7R5Z - chains A and B of the 3 polymer chains in the assembly; structure by X-ray diffraction, 1.75 A resolution.

# Chain A (and B)
Protein: Dirigent protein
From: Oryza sativa
Notes: chain B of this document is another copy of the same molecule, construct and numbering; everything in this record applies to it too
Reference sequence: Q306J3 (Q306J3_ORYSJ); numbering as in UniProt (aligned over 5-159)
Sequence (161 residues; each row starts with the number of its first residue; numbers below 1 keep their minus sign (Gly-1 is residue -1)):
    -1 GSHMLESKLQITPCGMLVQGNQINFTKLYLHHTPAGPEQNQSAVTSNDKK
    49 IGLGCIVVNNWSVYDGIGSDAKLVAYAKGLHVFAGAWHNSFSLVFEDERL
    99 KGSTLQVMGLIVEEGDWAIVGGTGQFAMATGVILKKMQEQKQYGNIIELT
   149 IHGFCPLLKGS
Unresolved in the structure: -1 to 13, 156-159 (chain B: -1 to 5)
Differences from the reference sequence: expression tag (-1 to 4); engineered mutation Ile49 (Thr in Q306J3)
Metal / ion sites: Ca2+: Val118 (shared with Val118(B) of chain B; 1 residue of chain C)
What the authors report for this chain:
  - self-association interface (contacts with another copy of this molecule): Lys6 to Thr10, Gln20 to Thr24

# Interface between chain A and chain B
Contacting residue pairs - 76 pairs, chain A then chain B:
  Leu15(A) - Met14(B)
  Val16(A) - Gly13(B)
  Val16(A) - Met14(B)  hydrogen bond (backbone-backbone)
  Gln17(A) - Cys12(B)
  Gly18(A) - Pro11(B)
  Gly18(A) - Cys12(B)  hydrogen bond (backbone-backbone)
  Asn19(A) - Ile9(B)
  Asn19(A) - Thr10(B)
  Asn19(A) - Pro11(B)
  Gln20(A) - Gln8(B)
  Gln20(A) - Ile9(B)
  Gln20(A) - Thr10(B)  hydrogen bond (backbone-backbone)
  Gln20(A) - Cys12(B)
  Gln20(A) - Leu156(B)
  Ile21(A) - Leu7(B)  hydrophobic
  Ile21(A) - Gln8(B)
  Asn22(A) - Lys6(B)
  Asn22(A) - Leu7(B)
  Asn22(A) - Gln8(B)  hydrogen bond (backbone-backbone)
  Phe23(A) - Lys6(B)
  Phe23(A) - Leu7(B)  hydrophobic
  Thr24(A) - Lys6(B)  hydrogen bond (backbone-backbone)
  Thr43(A) - Val42(B)
  Asp46(A) - Ser40(B)  hydrogen bond
  Ile49(A) - Gln37(B)
  Ile49(A) - Gln39(B)
  Ile49(A) - Ser40(B)
  Leu51(A) - Asn38(B)
  Leu51(A) - Gln39(B)
  Leu51(A) - Ser40(B)
  Leu51(A) - Val56(B)
  Leu51(A) - Asn58(B)
  Gly52(A) - Val42(B)
  Gly52(A) - Val56(B)
  Ile54(A) - Val42(B)  hydrophobic
  Ile54(A) - Ile54(B)  hydrophobic
  Val80(A) - Gly77(B)
  Phe81(A) - Val56(B)
  Ala82(A) - Val56(B)  hydrophobic
  Ala82(A) - Asn57(B)
  Ala82(A) - Asn58(B)
  Ala82(A) - Lys76(B)  hydrogen bond (backbone-side chain)
  Ala82(A) - Gly77(B)
  Ala84(A) - Lys76(B)
  His86(A) - Lys76(B)
  His86(A) - Gly77(B)
  His86(A) - Ser88(B)  hydrogen bond
  His86(A) - Phe89(B)
  His86(A) - Ser90(B)  hydrogen bond
  His86(A) - Gln104(B)
  Leu98(A) - Leu7(B)  hydrophobic
  Met106(A) - Ser88(B)  hydrogen bond
  Met106(A) - Phe89(B)
  Met106(A) - Gln104(B)
  Met106(A) - Val105(B)
  Met106(A) - Met106(B)  hydrophobic
  Met106(A) - Val118(B)  hydrophobic
  Gly107(A) - Ser90(B)
  Gly107(A) - Gln104(B)
  Leu108(A) - Ser90(B)
  Leu108(A) - Val92(B)  hydrophobic
  Asp114(A) - Thr121(B)
  Asp114(A) - Gly122(B)
  Trp115(A) - Thr121(B)
  Ala116(A) - Gln104(B)
  Ala116(A) - Gly120(B)
  Ala116(A) - Thr121(B)
  Val118(A) - Val118(B)
  Gln123(A) - Ile9(B)
  Thr128(A) - Met126(B)
  Gly129(A) - Met126(B)
  Val130(A) - Gly120(B)
  Val130(A) - Ala125(B)  hydrophobic
  Phe152(A) - Cys12(B)
  Phe152(A) - Met14(B)  hydrophobic
  Phe152(A) - Leu156(B)  hydrophobic
Other interface residues (no listed pair), chain A (39 interface residues in all): Met14, Ser44, Leu78, Gly83, Arg97
Other interface residues (no listed pair), chain B (38 interface residues in all): Leu15, Thr43, Leu78, Gly119

# In short
39 residues of chain A face 38 of chain B across their interface; the contacts include 10 hydrogen bonds.
Among the polar pairs are Asp46(A)-Ser40(B), Ala82(A)-Lys76(B) and His86(A)-Ser88(B). The paper reports a
self-association interface involving Lys6(A) and Gln20(A).
Both chains are Dirigent protein (Oryza sativa). Entry 7R5Z (Monocot chimeric jacalin JAC1 from Oryza sativa:
dirigent domain (crystal form 1)) was determined by X-ray diffraction together with 7YWE, 7YWF, 7YWG and 7YWW
from the same study.
